9BGM - chains Y and e of the 36 polymer chains in the assembly; structure by electron microscopy, 3.10 A resolution.

[Chain Y (and e)]
Molecule: gp80 portal protein
Organism: Pseudomonas phage vB_PaeP_DEV
Notes: chain e of this document is another copy of the same molecule, construct and numbering; everything in this record applies to it too
UniProt: A0A2K8IC08 (A0A2K8IC08_9CAUD); residue numbers follow UniProt; this construct covers 1-726
Chain sequence (726 residues; numbered 1 to 726; the number before each row is that of its first residue):
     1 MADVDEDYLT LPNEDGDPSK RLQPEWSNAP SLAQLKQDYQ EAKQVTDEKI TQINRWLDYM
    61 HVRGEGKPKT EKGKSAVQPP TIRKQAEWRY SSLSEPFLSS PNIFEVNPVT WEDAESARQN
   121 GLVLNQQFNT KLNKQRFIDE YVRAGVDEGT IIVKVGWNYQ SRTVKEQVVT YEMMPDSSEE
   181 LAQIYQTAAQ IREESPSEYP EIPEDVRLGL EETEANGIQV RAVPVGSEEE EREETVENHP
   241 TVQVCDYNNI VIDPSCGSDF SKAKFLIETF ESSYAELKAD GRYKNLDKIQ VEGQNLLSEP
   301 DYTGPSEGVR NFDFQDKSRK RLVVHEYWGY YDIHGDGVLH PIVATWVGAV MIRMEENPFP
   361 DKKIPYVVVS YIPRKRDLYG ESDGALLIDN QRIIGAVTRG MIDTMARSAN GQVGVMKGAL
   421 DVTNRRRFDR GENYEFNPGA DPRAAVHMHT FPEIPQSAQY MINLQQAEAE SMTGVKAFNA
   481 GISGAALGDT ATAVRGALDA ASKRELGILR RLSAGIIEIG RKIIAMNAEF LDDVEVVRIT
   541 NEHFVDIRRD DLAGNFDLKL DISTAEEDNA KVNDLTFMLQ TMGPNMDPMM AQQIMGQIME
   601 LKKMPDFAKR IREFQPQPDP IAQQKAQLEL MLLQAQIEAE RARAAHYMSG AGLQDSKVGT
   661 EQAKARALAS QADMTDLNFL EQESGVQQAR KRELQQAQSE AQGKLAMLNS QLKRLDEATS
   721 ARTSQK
Not modelled in the structure: 1-20, 722-726

[Chain Y / chain e interface]
Residue-residue contacts - 273 pairs, chain Y then chain e:
  Gln37(Y) - Gln315(e)
  Asp38(Y) - Phe314(e)
  Asp38(Y) - Arg319(e)  salt bridge
  Glu41(Y) - Phe312(e)
  Glu41(Y) - Asp313(e)
  Glu41(Y) - Gln315(e)
  Arg89(Y) - Glu505(e)  salt bridge
  Arg89(Y) - Ile508(e)
  Ser92(Y) - Glu505(e)
  Leu93(Y) - Glu505(e)
  Leu93(Y) - Leu509(e)
  Pro96(Y) - Leu509(e)  hydrophobic
  Pro96(Y) - Thr564(e)
  Phe97(Y) - Ser513(e)
  Ser100(Y) - Ser563(e)  hydrogen bond (side chain-backbone)
  Asn102(Y) - Ser563(e)
  Ile103(Y) - Ile562(e)
  Ile103(Y) - Ser563(e)  hydrogen bond (backbone-backbone)
  Phe104(Y) - Ile516(e)
  Phe104(Y) - Gly520(e)
  Phe104(Y) - Leu560(e)  hydrophobic
  Phe104(Y) - Asp561(e)
  Phe104(Y) - Ser563(e)
  Glu105(Y) - Lys559(e)
  Glu105(Y) - Leu560(e)
  Glu105(Y) - Asp561(e)  hydrogen bond (backbone-backbone)
  Glu105(Y) - Ser563(e)
  Val106(Y) - Leu558(e)  hydrophobic
  Val106(Y) - Lys559(e)
  Val106(Y) - Leu560(e)  hydrophobic
  Asn107(Y) - Leu558(e)
  Asn107(Y) - Lys559(e)  hydrogen bond (backbone-backbone)
  Pro108(Y) - Asp557(e)
  Pro108(Y) - Lys559(e)
  Val109(Y) - Asp557(e)
  Val109(Y) - Leu558(e)
  Val109(Y) - Lys559(e)
  Thr110(Y) - Asp557(e)
  Trp111(Y) - Glu194(e)
  Trp111(Y) - Ser195(e)
  Glu112(Y) - Ser197(e)  hydrogen bond
  Glu112(Y) - Glu198(e)
  Glu112(Y) - Arg548(e)  salt bridge
  Glu112(Y) - Asp557(e)
  Asp113(Y) - Asp557(e)
  Glu115(Y) - Val545(e)
  Ala117(Y) - Leu558(e)  hydrophobic
  Arg118(Y) - Glu542(e)  salt bridge
  Arg118(Y) - Glu600(e)  salt bridge
  Gln119(Y) - Val536(e)
  Gln119(Y) - Phe544(e)
  Gln119(Y) - Val545(e)
  Leu122(Y) - Ile539(e)  hydrophobic
  Val123(Y) - Val536(e)  hydrophobic
  Leu124(Y) - Ile523(e)  hydrophobic
  Gln126(Y) - Ile539(e)
  Gln127(Y) - Asn527(e)  hydrogen bond
  Phe137(Y) - Ile516(e)  hydrophobic
  Tyr141(Y) - Leu512(e)  hydrogen bond (side chain-backbone)
  Tyr141(Y) - Gly515(e)
  Val153(Y) - Ile519(e)  hydrophobic
  Val155(Y) - Ile523(e)  hydrophobic
  Val155(Y) - Met526(e)  hydrophobic
  Gly156(Y) - Met526(e)
  Trp157(Y) - Met526(e)  hydrophobic
  Trp157(Y) - Asn527(e)
  Trp157(Y) - Phe530(e)
  Arg192(Y) - His543(e)
  Glu193(Y) - His543(e)  salt bridge
  Ser195(Y) - Asn541(e)
  Pro196(Y) - Val537(e)  hydrophobic
  Pro196(Y) - Asn541(e)
  Pro196(Y) - Glu542(e)
  Ser197(Y) - Val537(e)
  Ser197(Y) - Arg538(e)
  Ser197(Y) - Asn541(e)  hydrogen bond (backbone-side chain)
  Asn238(Y) - Phe530(e)
  Asn238(Y) - Leu531(e)
  Asn238(Y) - Glu535(e)  hydrogen bond
  Pro240(Y) - Ile523(e)  hydrophobic
  Asp253(Y) - Phe312(e)
  Asp253(Y) - Phe314(e)
  Pro254(Y) - Val309(e)
  Pro254(Y) - Phe312(e)
  Ser255(Y) - Arg321(e)
  Ser258(Y) - Arg136(e)
  Ser258(Y) - Glu140(e)  hydrogen bond
  Asp259(Y) - Arg136(e)  salt bridge
  Phe265(Y) - Phe312(e)  hydrophobic
  Phe265(Y) - Phe314(e)  hydrophobic
  Tyr327(Y) - Arg319(e)  hydrogen bond
  Tyr330(Y) - Arg319(e)  hydrogen bond (backbone-side chain)
  Asp332(Y) - Ser318(e)
  Asp336(Y) - Lys278(e)  hydrogen bond (backbone-side chain)
  Gly337(Y) - Ala275(e)
  Leu339(Y) - Ala275(e)  hydrophobic
  Phe359(Y) - Met526(e)  hydrophobic
  Pro360(Y) - Ala525(e)
  Pro360(Y) - Glu529(e)
  Ile364(Y) - Lys522(e)  hydrogen bond (backbone-side chain)
  Pro365(Y) - Lys522(e)
  Tyr366(Y) - Lys522(e)
  Val367(Y) - Glu518(e)
  Val369(Y) - Gly515(e)
  Ser370(Y) - Arg511(e)  hydrogen bond (backbone-side chain)
  Tyr371(Y) - Ile508(e)
  Tyr371(Y) - Arg511(e)  hydrogen bond (backbone-side chain)
  Pro373(Y) - Arg143(e)
  Lys375(Y) - Glu148(e)
  Lys375(Y) - Asp246(e)  salt bridge
  Lys375(Y) - Tyr247(e)
  Arg376(Y) - Asp246(e)  salt bridge
  Arg376(Y) - Tyr302(e)  hydrogen bond
  Arg376(Y) - Thr303(e)  hydrogen bond (side chain-backbone)
  Arg376(Y) - Gly304(e)
  Arg376(Y) - Pro305(e)
  Glu381(Y) - Arg83(e)  salt bridge
  Asp389(Y) - Val77(e)
  Ile393(Y) - Ile402(e)  hydrophobic
  Val397(Y) - Met405(e)  hydrophobic
  Gly400(Y) - Asn410(e)  hydrogen bond (backbone-side chain)
  Thr404(Y) - Asn410(e)  hydrogen bond
  Thr404(Y) - Met448(e)
  Thr404(Y) - Thr450(e)
  Arg407(Y) - Gly411(e)  hydrogen bond (side chain-backbone)
  Ala409(Y) - Phe428(e)  hydrophobic
  Gln412(Y) - Phe428(e)  hydrogen bond (side chain-backbone)
  Gln412(Y) - Gly431(e)
  Gln412(Y) - Glu432(e)  hydrogen bond (side chain-backbone)
  Val413(Y) - Asn433(e)
  Val413(Y) - Tyr434(e)  hydrogen bond (backbone-backbone)
  Gly414(Y) - Tyr434(e)
  Gly414(Y) - Phe436(e)
  Val415(Y) - Tyr434(e)  hydrogen bond (backbone-backbone)
  Val415(Y) - Glu435(e)
  Val415(Y) - Phe436(e)  hydrogen bond (backbone-backbone)
  Met416(Y) - Phe436(e)
  Met416(Y) - Pro438(e)  hydrophobic
  Met416(Y) - Gly439(e)
  Lys417(Y) - Asp421(e)  salt bridge
  Lys417(Y) - Asn424(e)
  Lys417(Y) - Glu435(e)
  Lys417(Y) - Phe436(e)  hydrogen bond (backbone-backbone)
  Lys417(Y) - Asn437(e)
  Arg425(Y) - Glu435(e)  salt bridge
  Arg443(Y) - Arg443(e)
  Ala445(Y) - Phe436(e)
  His447(Y) - Arg443(e)  hydrogen bond
  His449(Y) - Tyr434(e)  hydrogen bond
  His449(Y) - Pro442(e)
  Pro455(Y) - Phe451(e)
  Pro455(Y) - Glu453(e)
  Gln456(Y) - Glu453(e)  hydrogen bond (backbone-side chain)
  Ser457(Y) - Pro452(e)  hydrogen bond (side chain-backbone)
  Ser457(Y) - Ile454(e)
  Tyr460(Y) - Gln459(e)
  Met461(Y) - Met401(e)  hydrophobic
  Met461(Y) - Ile402(e)  hydrophobic
  Ala467(Y) - Gly481(e)
  Glu468(Y) - Pro79(e)
  Glu470(Y) - Ile482(e)
  Glu470(Y) - Ser483(e)
  Ser471(Y) - Lys84(e)  hydrogen bond
  Ser471(Y) - Trp88(e)  hydrogen bond (backbone-side chain)
  Ser471(Y) - Asn479(e)
  Ser471(Y) - Arg504(e)
  Met472(Y) - Lys84(e)
  Met472(Y) - Arg504(e)  hydrogen bond (backbone-side chain)
  Thr473(Y) - Arg504(e)  hydrogen bond (backbone-side chain)
  Gly474(Y) - Arg504(e)
  Val475(Y) - Ser483(e)
  Lys476(Y) - Ile482(e)
  Lys476(Y) - Ser483(e)  hydrogen bond (backbone-side chain)
  Lys476(Y) - Leu487(e)
  Ala486(Y) - Leu487(e)
  Asp489(Y) - Leu487(e)
  Asp489(Y) - Gly488(e)
  Thr492(Y) - Val494(e)
  Ala493(Y) - Gly488(e)
  Arg548(Y) - Arg538(e)
  Asp550(Y) - Arg538(e)  salt bridge
  Asp551(Y) - Arg538(e)  salt bridge
  Phe556(Y) - Arg538(e)
  Phe556(Y) - Ile539(e)  hydrophobic
  Asp557(Y) - Arg538(e)  salt bridge
  Lys559(Y) - Lys603(e)
  Asp574(Y) - Lys602(e)  salt bridge
  Met578(Y) - Met595(e)  hydrophobic
  Met578(Y) - Ile598(e)  hydrophobic
  Met578(Y) - Met599(e)  hydrophobic
  Met582(Y) - Met595(e)  hydrophobic
  Met582(Y) - Ile611(e)  hydrophobic
  Asn585(Y) - Phe614(e)
  Met586(Y) - Phe614(e)  hydrophobic
  Met590(Y) - Ile611(e)  hydrophobic
  Gln593(Y) - Arg610(e)
  Lys625(Y) - Pro620(e)  hydrogen bond (side chain-backbone)
  Lys625(Y) - Ile621(e)
  Leu628(Y) - Gln624(e)
  Glu629(Y) - Gln623(e)
  Glu629(Y) - Gln624(e)
  Glu629(Y) - Gln627(e)
  Leu632(Y) - Gln627(e)
  Leu632(Y) - Met631(e)
  Leu633(Y) - Gln627(e)
  Gln636(Y) - Leu630(e)
  Gln636(Y) - Met631(e)
  Glu640(Y) - Gln634(e)
  Glu640(Y) - Glu638(e)
  Glu640(Y) - Ala639(e)
  Arg641(Y) - Gln634(e)
  Arg641(Y) - Glu638(e)
  Ala644(Y) - Glu638(e)
  Ala644(Y) - Ala642(e)  hydrophobic
  Tyr647(Y) - Ala642(e)  hydrophobic
  Tyr647(Y) - Arg643(e)
  Met648(Y) - Ala642(e)  hydrophobic
  Met648(Y) - Ala645(e)  hydrophobic
  Ala651(Y) - Ala645(e)
  Ala651(Y) - Ser649(e)  hydrogen bond (backbone-side chain)
  Gln654(Y) - His646(e)
  Gln654(Y) - Ser649(e)
  Gln654(Y) - Leu653(e)
  Asp655(Y) - Ser649(e)  hydrogen bond
  Lys657(Y) - Leu653(e)
  Val658(Y) - Leu653(e)
  Val658(Y) - Ser656(e)
  Glu661(Y) - Ser656(e)
  Glu661(Y) - Lys657(e)
  Glu661(Y) - Thr660(e)
  Gln662(Y) - Ser656(e)
  Ala665(Y) - Ala663(e)
  Leu668(Y) - Ala663(e)  hydrophobic
  Leu668(Y) - Lys664(e)
  Ala669(Y) - Arg666(e)  hydrogen bond (backbone-side chain)
  Ala672(Y) - Arg666(e)
  Ala672(Y) - Ala667(e)  hydrophobic
  Asp673(Y) - Arg666(e)  salt bridge
  Thr675(Y) - Ser670(e)
  Thr675(Y) - Met674(e)
  Asp676(Y) - Ser670(e)
  Asn678(Y) - Met674(e)
  Phe679(Y) - Asp673(e)
  Phe679(Y) - Met674(e)
  Phe679(Y) - Leu677(e)  hydrophobic
  Gln682(Y) - Met674(e)
  Gln682(Y) - Leu677(e)
  Gln682(Y) - Asn678(e)
  Glu683(Y) - Leu677(e)
  Gln688(Y) - Arg690(e)  hydrogen bond (backbone-side chain)
  Lys691(Y) - Arg690(e)
  Lys691(Y) - Leu694(e)
  Arg692(Y) - Arg690(e)
  Arg692(Y) - Leu694(e)
  Gln695(Y) - Gln698(e)  hydrogen bond
  Gln696(Y) - Gln698(e)
  Ser699(Y) - Gln698(e)
  Lys704(Y) - Gln702(e)  hydrogen bond (side chain-backbone)
  Lys704(Y) - Leu705(e)
  Lys704(Y) - Ala706(e)
  Lys704(Y) - Asn709(e)
  Met707(Y) - Ala706(e)
  Met707(Y) - Asn709(e)
  Met707(Y) - Ser710(e)
  Met707(Y) - Lys713(e)
  Leu708(Y) - Lys713(e)
  Gln711(Y) - Lys713(e)
  Gln711(Y) - Asp716(e)
  Arg714(Y) - Lys713(e)  hydrogen bond (side chain-backbone)
  Arg714(Y) - Asp716(e)
  Arg714(Y) - Glu717(e)
  Leu715(Y) - Ser720(e)
  Ala718(Y) - Ser720(e)
Other interface residues (no listed pair), chain Y (188 interface residues in all): Ala42, Val45, Glu48, Ser116, Asn120, Phe128, Ile138, Val142, Ile151, Thr235, Gly257, Lys264, Tyr331, Pro358, Ile372, Leu386, Asp403, Pro452, Glu453, Thr490, Lys571, Asp587, Ile594, Gln597, Ala635, Gly650, Lys664, Ala689, Glu700
Other interface residues (no listed pair), chain e (179 interface residues in all): Pro80, Asn248, Asn249, Glu271, Ser273, Gly308, Asp316, Arg427, Val446, His449, Ala480, Gly484, Asp489, Ala491, Ala501, Ile517, Ile524, Asp532, Thr540, Phe556, Ala565, Met604, Phe607, Ala635, Gly650, Gly652, Gly659, Gln671, Ala721

[Summary]
Chain Y and chain e form an interface of 188 and 179 residues respectively; the contacts include 44 hydrogen
bonds and 17 salt bridges. Among the polar pairs are Asp38(Y)-Arg319(e), Arg89(Y)-Glu505(e) and
Glu112(Y)-Arg548(e).
Both chains are gp80 portal protein (Pseudomonas phage vB_PaeP_DEV). Entry 9BGM (Pseudomonas phage DEV neck
and tail (portal, head-to-tail and tail tube proteins)) was determined by electron microscopy together with
9COD, 9BGN, 9BGO and 8VXQ from the same study.
